PDB entry 6LK8 | electron microscopy, 5.50 A resolution (low resolution: residue-level contacts below are approximate; hydrogen-bond / salt-bridge calls are withheld) | chains G and H of the 32 polymer chains in the assembly

Chain G:
Molecule: Nuclear pore complex protein Nup96
Source organism: Xenopus laevis
Reference sequence: A0A1L8HBE3 (A0A1L8HBE3_XENLA); residues 1-923 here correspond to UniProt positions 820-1742 (UniProt number = residue number + 819)
Sequence (923 residues; each row starts with the number of its first residue):
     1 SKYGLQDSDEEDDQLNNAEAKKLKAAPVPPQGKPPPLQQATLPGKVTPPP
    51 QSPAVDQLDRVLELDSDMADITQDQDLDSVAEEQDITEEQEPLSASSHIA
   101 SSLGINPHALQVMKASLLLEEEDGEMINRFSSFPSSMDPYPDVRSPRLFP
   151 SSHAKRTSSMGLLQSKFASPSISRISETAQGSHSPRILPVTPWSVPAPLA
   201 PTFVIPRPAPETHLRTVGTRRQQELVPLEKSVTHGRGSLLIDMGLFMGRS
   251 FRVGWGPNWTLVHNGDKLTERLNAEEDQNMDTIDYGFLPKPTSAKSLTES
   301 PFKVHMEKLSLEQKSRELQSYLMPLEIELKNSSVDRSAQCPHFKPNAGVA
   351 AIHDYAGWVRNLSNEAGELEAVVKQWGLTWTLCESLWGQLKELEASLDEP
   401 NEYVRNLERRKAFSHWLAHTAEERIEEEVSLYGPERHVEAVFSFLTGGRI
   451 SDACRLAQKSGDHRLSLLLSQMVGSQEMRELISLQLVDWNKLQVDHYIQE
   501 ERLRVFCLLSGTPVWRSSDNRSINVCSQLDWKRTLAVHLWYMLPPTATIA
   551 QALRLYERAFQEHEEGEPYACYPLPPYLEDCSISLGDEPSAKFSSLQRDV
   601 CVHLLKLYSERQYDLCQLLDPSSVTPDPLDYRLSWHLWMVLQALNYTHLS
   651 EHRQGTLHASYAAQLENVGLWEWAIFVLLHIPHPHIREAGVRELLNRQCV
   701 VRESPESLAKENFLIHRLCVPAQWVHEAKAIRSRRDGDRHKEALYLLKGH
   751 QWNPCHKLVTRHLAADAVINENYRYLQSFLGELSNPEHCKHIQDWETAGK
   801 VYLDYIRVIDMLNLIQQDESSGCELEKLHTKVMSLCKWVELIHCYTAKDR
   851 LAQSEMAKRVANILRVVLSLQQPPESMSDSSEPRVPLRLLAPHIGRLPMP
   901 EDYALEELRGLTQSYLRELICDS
Not modelled in the structure: 1-129, 175-178, 206-212, 269-270, 297, 301-302, 392-398, 448-449, 459-461, 494-500, 564-596, 628-630, 737-744, 752-756, 768-777, 794-802, 816-821, 837-844, 865-923

Chain H:
Molecule: GATOR complex protein SEC13
Source organism: Xenopus laevis
Reference sequence: Q7ZYJ8 (Q7ZYJ8_XENLA); residues 1-320 here = UniProt positions 1-320
Sequence (320 residues; each row starts with the number of its first residue):
     1 MVSVINTVDTSHEDMIHDAQMDYYGIRLATCSSDRSVKIFDVKNGGQILI
    51 ADLRGHDGPVWQVAWAHPMYGNILASCSYDRKVIIWKEENGTWEKTYEYT
   101 GHDSSVNSVCWAPHDFGLVLACGSSDGAISILTFTGDGPWEVKKISNAHT
   151 IGCNAVSWAPSVIPGSLVDQPSSQKPNYIKRFVSGGCDNLVKIWREEDGQ
   201 WKEDQKLEAHSDWVRDVAWAPSIGLPTSTIASCSQDGRVYIWTSDDAATN
   251 CWTPKLLHKFNDVVWHVSWSITANILAVSGGDNKVTLWKESVDGQWACIS
   301 DVNKGQGAVSTVTEGQLNDQ
Not modelled in the structure: 166-176, 303-320

Interface between chain G and chain H:
Contacting residue pairs (24; chain G residue first):
  Met280(G) with Trp265(H)
  Asp281(G) with Trp265(H)
  Thr282(G) with His17(H); Trp265(H); His266(H)
  Ile283(G) with His17(H); His266(H); Ser279(H)
  Asp284(G) with His266(H); Val267(H); Ser268(H); Ala277(H)
  Tyr285(G) with Ser268(H)
  Gly286(G) with Ser268(H); Trp269(H)
  Phe287(G) with Trp269(H); Ser270(H); Ile271(H)
  Leu288(G) with Ile271(H)
  Asp620(G) with Val292(H)
  Ser623(G) with Val292(H)
  Val624(G) with Val292(H)
  Ser660(G) with Thr272(H); Ala273(H)
Interface residues without a listed pair, chain G (16 interface residues in all): Asp266, Asn279, Thr298
Interface residues without a listed pair, chain H (19 interface residues in all): Asp18, Ser33, Val263, Val264, Gly280, Asn283

In short:
16 residues of chain G face 19 of chain H across their interface.
Chain G is Nuclear pore complex protein Nup96 and chain H is GATOR complex protein SEC13, both from Xenopus
laevis; the structure, Structure of Xenopus laevis Cytoplasmic Ring subunit, was determined by electron
microscopy.
